Entry 8X8N (electron microscopy, 2.90 A resolution); this record covers chains B and G of the 6 polymer chains in the assembly.

== Chain B ==
Molecule: Guanine nucleotide-binding protein G(I)/G(S)/G(T) subunit beta-1
Organism: Homo sapiens
Reference sequence: P62873 (GBB1_HUMAN); residues 7-345 here correspond to UniProt positions 2-340 (UniProt number = residue number - 5)
Amino-acid sequence (371 residues; numbered 1 to 371; the number before each row is that of its first residue):
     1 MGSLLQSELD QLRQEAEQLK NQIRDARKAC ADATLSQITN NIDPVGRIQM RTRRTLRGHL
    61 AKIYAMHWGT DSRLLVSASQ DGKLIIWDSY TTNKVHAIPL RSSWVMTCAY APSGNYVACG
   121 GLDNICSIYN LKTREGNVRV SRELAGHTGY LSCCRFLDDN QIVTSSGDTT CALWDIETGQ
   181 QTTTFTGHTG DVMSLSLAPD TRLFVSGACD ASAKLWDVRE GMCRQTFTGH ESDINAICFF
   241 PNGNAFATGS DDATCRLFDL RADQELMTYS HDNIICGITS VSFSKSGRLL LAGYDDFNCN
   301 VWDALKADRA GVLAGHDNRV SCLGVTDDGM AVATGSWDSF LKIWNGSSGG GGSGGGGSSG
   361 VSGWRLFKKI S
Not modelled in the structure: 1-10, 349-371
Construct notes: initiating methionine (1); expression tag (2-6, 346-371)
Disulfide bonds: C126-C154
Curated features (UniProtKB/Swiss-Prot):
  - modified residue: S7 (N-acetylserine), H271 (Phosphohistidine)

== Chain G ==
Molecule: Guanine nucleotide-binding protein G(I)/G(S)/G(O) subunit gamma-2
Organism: Homo sapiens
Reference sequence: P59768 (GBG2_HUMAN); residues 1-70 here correspond to UniProt positions 2-71 (UniProt number = residue number + 1)
Amino-acid sequence (70 residues; numbered 1 to 70; the number before each row is that of its first residue):
     1 ASNNTASIAQ ARKLVEQLKM EANIDRIKVS KAAADLMAYC EAHAKEDPLL TPVPASENPF
    61 REKKFFCAIL
Not modelled in the structure: 1-7, 62-70
Curated features (UniProtKB/Swiss-Prot):
  - modified residue: A1 (N-acetylalanine), C67 (Cysteine methyl ester)
  - lipidation: C67 (S-geranylgeranyl cysteine)

== Interface between chain B and chain G ==
Residue-residue contacts (24; chain B residue first):
  L12(B) - A11(G)  hydrophobic
  L19(B) - L18(G)  hydrophobic
  I23(B) - L18(G)  hydrophobic
  C30(B) - V29(G)
  D32(B) - K28(G)  salt bridge
  D32(B) - S30(G)  hydrogen bond
  A33(B) - V29(G)
  I42(B) - M37(G)  hydrophobic
  S89(B) - F60(G)
  R224(B) - E21(G)
  Q225(B) - I24(G)
  T226(B) - E21(G)
  F240(B) - L36(G)  hydrophobic
  P241(B) - Y39(G)
  R261(B) - I27(G)
  R261(B) - D35(G)  salt bridge
  Q264(B) - V29(G)
  S286(B) - D47(G)  hydrogen bond
  G329(B) - P48(G)
  A331(B) - F60(G)  hydrophobic
  N345(B) - N58(G)
  S347(B) - N58(G)
  S348(B) - P52(G)
  S348(B) - V53(G)
Also at the interface, not in a pair above, chain B (34 interface residues in all): A16, A26, R27, R53, R54, Y90, C223, A262, S284, K285, L305, D328, M330
Also at the interface, not in a pair above, chain G (29 interface residues in all): L14, Q17, K19, M20, R26, A32, C40, H43, E46, L49, P59

== Summary ==
34 residues of chain B and 29 residues of chain G are in contact, with 2 hydrogen bonds and 2 salt bridges.
Polar contacts include D32(B)-K28(G), R261(B)-D35(G) and D32(B)-S30(G).
Chain B is Guanine nucleotide-binding protein G(I)/G(S)/G(T) subunit beta-1 and chain G is Guanine
nucleotide-binding protein G(I)/G(S)/G(O) subunit gamma-2, both from Homo sapiens; the structure, Cryo-EM
structure of the octreotide-bound Somatostatin receptor 5-Gi protein complex, was determined by electron
microscopy, deposited together with 8X8L.
